PDB entry 5R1B | X-ray diffraction, 1.89 A resolution | chains A and B

[Chain A]
Name: Pre-mRNA-splicing factor 8
Organism: Saccharomyces cerevisiae (strain ATCC 204508 / S288c)
Notes: fragment: yPrp8 RNaseH
Reference sequence: P33334 (PRP8_YEAST); residues 1836-2090 here = UniProt positions 1836-2090
Sequence (258 residues; row label = number of the first residue in the row):
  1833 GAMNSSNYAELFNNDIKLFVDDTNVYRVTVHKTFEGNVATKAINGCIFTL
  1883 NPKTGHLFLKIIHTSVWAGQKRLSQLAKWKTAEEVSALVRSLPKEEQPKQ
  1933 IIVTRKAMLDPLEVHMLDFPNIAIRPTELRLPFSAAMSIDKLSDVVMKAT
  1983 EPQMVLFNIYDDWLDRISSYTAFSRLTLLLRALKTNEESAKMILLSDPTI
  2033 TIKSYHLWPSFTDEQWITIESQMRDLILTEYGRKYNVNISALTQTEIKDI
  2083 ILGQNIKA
Disordered / not traced: 2070-2090
Construct notes: expression tag (1833-1835)
UniProt features mapped onto this chain:
  - mutagenesis: Asp1853 (D1853A: Alters protein folding. Severely impaired growth. Strongly reduced growth at 35 degrees Celsius; when associated with A-1854; D1853N: Reduced growth at 30 degrees Celsius ...), Asp1854 (D1854A: Reduced growth at 30 degrees Celsius. Strongly reduced growth at 16 degrees Celsius. Strongly reduced growth at 35 degrees Celsius; when associated with A-1853 ...), Thr1855 (T1855A: Reduced growth at 30 degrees Celsius. Strongly reduced growth at 16 degrees Celsius), Thr1936 (T1936A: Reduced growth at 30 degrees Celsius. Strongly reduced growth at 16 degrees Celsius), Arg1937 (R1937K: Severely impaired growth. Reduced growth at 30 degrees Celsius. Strongly reduced growth at 16 degrees Celsius)

[Chain B]
Name: A1 cistron-splicing factor AAR2
Organism: Saccharomyces cerevisiae (strain ATCC 204508 / S288c)
Notes: fragment: GAMA - Aar2(1-152) - SSSSS - Aar2(171-317); engineered mutation(s): L153_D170delinsSSSSS
Reference sequence: P32357 (AAR2_YEAST); aligned to UniProt positions 1-317 over residues 1-317
Sequence (308 residues; row label = number of the first residue in the row; note: 13 numbers in that range are skipped by the numbering (no residue carries them; nothing is unmodelled there); numbers below 1 keep their minus sign (Gly-3 is residue -3)):
    -3 GAMAMNTVPFTSAPIEVTIGIDQYSFNVKENQPFHGIKDIPIGHVHVIHF
    47 QHADNSSMRYGYWFDCRMGNFYIQYDPKDGLYKMMEERDGAKFENIVHNF
    97 KERQMMVSYPKIDEDDTWYNLTEFVQMDKIRKIVRKDENQFSYVDSSMTT
   147 VQENEL
   166 SSSSSDPAHSLNYTVINFKSREAIRPGHEMEDFLDKSYYLNTVMLQGIFK
   216 NSSNYFGELQFAFLNAMFFGNYGSSLQWHAMIELICSSATVPKHMLDKLD
   266 EILYYQIKTLPEQYSDILLNERVWNICLYSSFQKNSLHNTEKIMENKYPE
   316 LL
Disordered / not traced: -3 to 0, 166-169
Construct notes: expression tag (-3 to 0); conflict Ser166 (Leu153 in P32357), Ser167 (Lys154 in P32357), Ser170 (Leu157 in P32357)
UniProt features mapped onto this chain:
  - region: Leu261 to Ile282 (Leucine-zipper)
  - modified residue: Ser253 (Phosphoserine), Thr274 (Phosphothreonine)

[How chain A and chain B interact]
Residue-residue contacts (16):
  Gln1907(A) with Met195(B); Leu199(B)
  Leu1908(A) with Met195(B), hydrophobic
  Trp1911(A) with Glu194(B); Met195(B), hydrophobic; Phe198(B), hydrophobic
  Asp1942(A) with Lys184(B), salt bridge
  Glu1945(A) with Lys184(B), salt bridge
  Val1946(A) with Ile189(B), hydrophobic; Glu194(B); Phe198(B), hydrophobic
  His1947(A) with Glu194(B)
  Leu1949(A) with Lys184(B); Ser185(B); Arg186(B)
  Asp1950(A) with Arg186(B), salt bridge

[Overview]
Chain A and chain B form an interface of 9 and 8 residues respectively, with 3 salt bridges. Polar contacts
include Asp1942(A)-Lys184(B), Glu1945(A)-Lys184(B) and Asp1950(A)-Arg186(B). UniProt lists 5 mutagenesis sites
on chain A.
Here chain A is Pre-mRNA-splicing factor 8 and chain B is A1 cistron-splicing factor AAR2, both from
Saccharomyces cerevisiae (strain ATCC 204508 / S288c). Entry 5R1B (PanDDA analysis group deposition --
Auto-refined data of Aar2/RNaseH for ground state model 26, DMSO-free) was determined by X-ray diffraction
together with 5QY1, 5QY2, 5QY3, 5QY4, 5QY5, 5QY6 and 128 further entries from the same study.
